5HP2 - chains A and C of the 3 polymer chains in the assembly; structure by X-ray diffraction, 2.98 A resolution.

== Chain A ==
Molecule: Double-stranded RNA-specific editase 1
Source organism: Homo sapiens
Notes: EC 3.5.4.37
UniProtKB: P78563 (RED1_HUMAN), isoform P78563-2; residues 299-701 here = UniProt positions 299-701
Sequence (403 residues; each row starts with the number of its first residue):
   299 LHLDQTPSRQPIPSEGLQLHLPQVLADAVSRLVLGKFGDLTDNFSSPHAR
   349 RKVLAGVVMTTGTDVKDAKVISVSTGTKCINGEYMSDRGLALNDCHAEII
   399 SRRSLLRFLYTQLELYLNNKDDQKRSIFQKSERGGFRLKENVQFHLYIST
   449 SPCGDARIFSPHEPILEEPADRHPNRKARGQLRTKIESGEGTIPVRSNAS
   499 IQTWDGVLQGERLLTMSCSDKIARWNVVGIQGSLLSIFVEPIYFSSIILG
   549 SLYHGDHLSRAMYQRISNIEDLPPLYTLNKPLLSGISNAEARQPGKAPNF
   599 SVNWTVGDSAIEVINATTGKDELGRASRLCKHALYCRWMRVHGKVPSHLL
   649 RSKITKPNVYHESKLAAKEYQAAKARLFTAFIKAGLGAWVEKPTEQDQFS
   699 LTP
Unresolved in the structure: 299-304, 701
Metal / ion sites: Zn2+: His394, Cys451, Cys516 (shared with 1 residue of chain B)
Ligand contacts: inositol hexakisphosphate (IHP): Asn391, Asp392, Ile397, Arg400, Arg401, Thr513, Lys519, Arg522, Gly530, Ser531, Lys629, Tyr658, Lys662, Tyr668, Lys672, Trp687, Val688, Glu689, Lys690, Asp695
Swiss-Prot annotation at these positions:
  - active site: Glu396 (Proton donor)
  - binding site (Zn(2+)): His394, Cys451
  - binding site (1D-myo-inositol hexakisphosphate): Arg400, Arg401
  - natural variant: Lys367 (K367N: In NEDHYMS; uncertain significance)
From the paper describing this entry:
  - binding site for the 23-nt RNA strand (chain C): Glu488
  - binding site for the 23-nt RNA strand: Ser486
  - catalytic residues: Glu396 (citing earlier work)
  - specificity-determining residues: Ser486, Gly489
  - mutagenesis - R348A, R510A, R510Q, G593A, G593E, K594A: decreased catalytic activity

== Chain C ==
Molecule: 23-nt RNA strand
Sequence (23 nucleotides; each row starts with the number of its first residue):
     1 GACUGAACGACUAAUGUGGGGAA

== How chain A and chain C interact ==
Residue-residue contacts (29):
  Arg348(A) - G5(C)  salt bridge to the phosphate
  Arg348(A) - A6(C)  salt bridge to the phosphate
  Ile456(A) - A14(C)  sugar contact
  Ile456(A) - U15(C)  sugar contact
  Phe457(A) - U15(C)  phosphate contact
  Phe457(A) - G16(C)  phosphate contact
  His471(A) - U17(C)  salt bridge to the phosphate
  Arg474(A) - G16(C)  salt bridge to the phosphate
  Arg474(A) - U17(C)  salt bridge to the phosphate
  Ala476(A) - U15(C)  phosphate contact
  Arg477(A) - G16(C)  salt bridge to the phosphate
  Arg481(A) - A14(C)  hydrogen bond to the phosphate
  Arg481(A) - U15(C)  salt bridge to the phosphate
  Gly487(A) - U12(C)  sugar contact
  Glu488(A) - C11(C)  base contact
  Glu488(A) - U12(C)  hydrogen bond to the base
  Glu488(A) - A13(C)  base contact
  Thr490(A) - A14(C)  hydrogen bond to the sugar
  Pro492(A) - A14(C)  phosphate contact
  Pro492(A) - U15(C)  phosphate contact
  Ser495(A) - A14(C)  hydrogen bond to the phosphate
  Arg510(A) - U12(C)  hydrogen bond to the sugar
  Arg510(A) - A13(C)  salt bridge to the phosphate
  Gly593(A) - A6(C)  phosphate contact
  Lys594(A) - A6(C)  hydrogen bond to the phosphate
  Asn597(A) - U4(C)  phosphate contact
  Phe598(A) - U4(C)  phosphate contact
  Phe598(A) - G5(C)  phosphate contact
  Asn613(A) - C3(C)  phosphate contact
Other interface residues (no listed pair), chain A (25 interface residues in all): Ser486, Gly489, Ile491, Pro592, Pro596, Glu620
Other interface residues (no listed pair), chain C (12 interface residues in all): A7

== Summary ==
Chain A and chain C form an interface of 25 and 12 residues respectively, with 6 hydrogen bonds and 8 salt
bridges. Polar pairs include Glu488(A)-U12(C), Thr490(A)-A14(C) and Arg510(A)-U12(C). The paper reports the
catalytic residue Glu396(A); R348A, R510A and R510Q of chain A, among others, reduce catalytic activity; 6
substitutions were tested in all.
Chain A is Double-stranded RNA-specific editase 1 (Homo sapiens) and chain C is a 23-nt RNA strand; the
structure, Human Adenosine Deaminase Acting on dsRNA (ADAR2) bound to dsRNA sequence derived from S.
cerevisiae BDF2 ..., was determined by X-ray diffraction (same publication as 5ED1, 5ED2 and 5HP3).
